8PEF - chains A and B; structure by X-ray diffraction, 1.28 A resolution.

== Chain A ==
Molecule: SMC5-SMC6 complex localization factor protein 1
Organism: Homo sapiens
Reference sequence: Q9BQI6 (SLF1_HUMAN); residue numbers follow UniProt; this construct covers 802-934
Amino-acid sequence (136 residues; numbered -2 to 934; 801 numbers in that range are skipped by the numbering (no residue carries them; nothing is unmodelled there); the number before each row is that of its first residue; numbers below 1 keep their minus sign (Gly-2 is residue -2)):
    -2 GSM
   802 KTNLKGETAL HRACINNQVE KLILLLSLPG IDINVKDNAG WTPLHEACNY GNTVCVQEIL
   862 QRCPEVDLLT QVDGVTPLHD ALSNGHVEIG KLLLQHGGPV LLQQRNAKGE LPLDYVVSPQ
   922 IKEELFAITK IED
Disordered / not traced: -2, 934
Differences from the reference sequence: expression tag (-2 to 0)
Swiss-Prot annotation at these positions:
  - cross-link: Lys931 (Glycyl lysine isopeptide (Lys-Gly) (interchain with G-Cter in SUMO2))
What the authors report for this chain:
  - specificity-determining residues: Glu808, Asp838, Glu847
  - mutagenesis - W842A/E847A/N850A/D881A: decreased binding to Histone H4 (chain B)

== Chain B ==
Molecule: Histone H4
Reference sequence: P62805 (H4_HUMAN); residues 9-25 here correspond to UniProt positions 10-26 (UniProt number = residue number + 1)
Amino-acid sequence (17 residues; row label = number of the first residue in the row):
     9 GLGKGGAKRH RKVLRDN
Disordered / not traced: 9-13
Swiss-Prot annotation at these positions:
  - DNA-binding region: Lys16 to Lys20
  - modified residue: Lys12 (N6-(2-hydroxyisobutyryl)lysine), Lys16 (N6-(2-hydroxyisobutyryl)lysine), Lys20 (N6,N6,N6-trimethyllysine)
  - cross-link (Glycyl lysine isopeptide (Lys-Gly)): Lys12 (interchain with G-Cter in SUMO2), Lys20 (interchain with G-Cter in SUMO2)
What the authors report for this chain:
  - post-translational modification sites: Lys20

== How chain A and chain B interact ==
Residue-residue contacts (27; chain A residue first):
  Leu805(A) - Val21(B)
  Leu805(A) - Leu22(B)
  Leu805(A) - Arg23(B)  hydrogen bond (backbone-backbone)
  Leu805(A) - Asp24(B)
  Lys806(A) - Lys20(B)
  Lys806(A) - Val21(B)
  Lys806(A) - Leu22(B)
  Glu808(A) - Lys20(B)  salt bridge
  Asp838(A) - Lys20(B)  salt bridge
  Asn839(A) - Val21(B)  hydrogen bond (side chain-backbone)
  Asn839(A) - Arg23(B)
  Ala840(A) - Arg19(B)
  Trp842(A) - His18(B)
  Trp842(A) - Arg19(B)  hydrogen bond (side chain-backbone)
  His846(A) - His18(B)
  Glu847(A) - His18(B)  salt bridge
  Glu847(A) - Lys20(B)  salt bridge
  Asn850(A) - Lys16(B)  hydrogen bond (side chain-backbone)
  Asn850(A) - Arg17(B)  hydrogen bond
  Asn850(A) - His18(B)
  Tyr851(A) - Arg17(B)
  Val873(A) - Arg19(B)
  Asp874(A) - Arg19(B)  salt bridge
  Asp881(A) - His18(B)  salt bridge
  Asn885(A) - Ala15(B)
  Asn885(A) - Lys16(B)  hydrogen bond (side chain-backbone)
  Asn885(A) - Arg17(B)
Also at the interface, not in a pair above, chain A (16 interface residues in all): Asn804
The authors on this interface:
  - residue pairs: Glu808(A)-Lys20(B) (salt bridge), Asp838(A)-Lys20(B) (salt bridge), Trp842(A)-His18(B) (pi stacking), Trp842(A)-Arg19(B) (hydrogen bond), Glu847(A)-Lys20(B) (salt bridge), Asn850(A)-Arg17(B) (hydrogen bond), Asp874(A)-Arg19(B) (salt bridge), Asp881(A)-His18(B) (hydrogen bond)
  - interface residues, chain A: Glu808(A), Asp838(A), Trp842(A), Glu847(A), Asn850(A), Asp881(A)

== Overview ==
The interface between chain A and chain B involves 16 residues on one side and 10 on the other; the contacts
include 6 hydrogen bonds and 6 salt bridges. Among the polar pairs are Glu808(A)-Lys20(B), Asp838(A)-Lys20(B)
and Glu847(A)-His18(B). The paper describes salt bridges between Glu808(A) and Lys20(B), Asp838(A) and
Lys20(B) and Glu847(A) and Lys20(B) among others; pi stacking between Trp842(A) and His18(B); hydrogen bonds
between Trp842(A) and Arg19(B), Asn850(A) and Arg17(B) and Asp881(A) and His18(B). From the paper:
W842A/E847A/N850A/D881A of chain A reduce binding to Histone H4 (chain B); interface residues Glu808(A),
Asp838(A) and Trp842(A) among others.
Here chain A is SMC5-SMC6 complex localization factor protein 1 (Homo sapiens) and chain B is Histone H4.
Entry 8PEF (Crystal structure of SLF1 Ankyrin repeat domain in complex with H4 tail (K20me0)) was determined
by X-ray diffraction.
